PDB entry 9DWH | electron microscopy, 3.30 A resolution | chains F and I of the 12 polymer chains in the assembly

# Chain F
Molecule: Histone H4
From: Homo sapiens
UniProt: P62805 (H4_HUMAN); residues 1-102 here correspond to UniProt positions 2-103 (UniProt number = residue number + 1)
Chain sequence (102 residues; row label = number of the first residue in the row):
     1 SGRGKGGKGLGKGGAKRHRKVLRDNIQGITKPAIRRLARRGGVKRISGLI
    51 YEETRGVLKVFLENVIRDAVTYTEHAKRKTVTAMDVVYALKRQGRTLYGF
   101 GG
Unresolved in the structure: 1-19, 102
UniProt features mapped onto this chain:
  - DNA-binding region: Lys16 to Lys20
  - modified residue: Ser1 (N-acetylserine), Arg3 (Asymmetric dimethylarginine), Lys5 (N6-(2-hydroxyisobutyryl)lysine), Lys8 (N6-(2-hydroxyisobutyryl)lysine), Lys12 (N6-(2-hydroxyisobutyryl)lysine), Lys16 (N6-(2-hydroxyisobutyryl)lysine), Lys20 (N6,N6,N6-trimethyllysine), Lys31 (N6-(2-hydroxyisobutyryl)lysine), Lys44 (N6-(2-hydroxyisobutyryl)lysine), Ser47 (Phosphoserine), Tyr51 (Phosphotyrosine), Lys59 (N6-(2-hydroxyisobutyryl)lysine), Lys77 (N6-(2-hydroxyisobutyryl)lysine), Lys79 (N6-(2-hydroxyisobutyryl)lysine), Thr80 (Phosphothreonine), Tyr88 (Phosphotyrosine), Lys91 (N6-(2-hydroxyisobutyryl)lysine)
  - cross-link (Glycyl lysine isopeptide (Lys-Gly)): Lys12 (interchain with G-Cter in SUMO2), Lys20 (interchain with G-Cter in SUMO2), Lys31 (interchain with G-Cter in SUMO2), Lys59 (interchain with G-Cter in SUMO2), Lys79 (interchain with G-Cter in SUMO2), Lys91 (interchain with G-Cter in SUMO2)

# Chain I
Molecule: 601 I strand (damaged strand 1)
Sequence (117 nucleotides; row label = number of the first residue in the row):
     1 ATCGAGAATCCCGGTGCCGAGGCCGCTCAATTGGTCGTAGACAGCTCTAG
    51 CACCGCTTAAACGCACGTACGCGCTGTCCCCCGCGTTTTAACCGCCAAGG
   101 GGATTACTCCCTAGTCT

# Chain F / chain I interface
Pairs across the interface (11):
  Arg35(F) - DC82(I)  salt bridge to the phosphate
  Arg45(F) - DC81(I)  sugar contact
  Arg45(F) - DC82(I)  phosphate contact
  Ile46(F) - DC81(I)  sugar contact
  Ile46(F) - DC82(I)  hydrogen bond to the phosphate
  Ser47(F) - DC81(I)  phosphate contact
  Gly48(F) - DC81(I)  phosphate contact
  Arg78(F) - DG102(I)  phosphate contact
  Lys79(F) - DG101(I)  phosphate contact
  Lys79(F) - DG102(I)  hydrogen bond to the phosphate
  Thr80(F) - DG102(I)  phosphate contact
Also at the interface, not in a pair above, chain F (9 interface residues in all): Arg39

# Overview
9 residues of chain F face 4 of chain I across their interface, with 2 hydrogen bonds and 1 salt bridge. Polar
pairs include Ile46(F)-DC82(I), Lys79(F)-DG102(I) and Arg35(F)-DC82(I). Curated annotation (UniProt) lists a
DNA-binding region on chain F.
Chain F is Histone H4 (Homo sapiens) and chain I is 601 I strand (damaged strand 1); the structure, DNA
Polymerase Beta bound to a nucleosome containing a 1-nt gap at SHL-4.5 (State 2, composite), was determined by
electron microscopy.
